Entry 7V2L (electron microscopy, 3.30 A resolution); this record covers chains A and I of the 22 polymer chains in the assembly.

Chain A:
Molecule: 16s ribosomal RNA
Organism: Thermus thermophilus HB8
Sequence (1522 nucleotides; numbered 1 to 1522; the number before each row is that of its first residue):
     1 UUUGUUGGAGAGUUUGAUCCUGGCUCAGGGUGAACGCUGGCGGCGUGCCU
    51 AAGACAUGCAAGUCGUGCGGGCCGCGGGGUUUUACUCCGUGGUCAGCGGC
   101 GGACGGGUGAGUAACGCGUGGGUGACCUACCCGGAAGAGGGGGACAACCC
   151 GGGGAAACUCGGGCUAAUCCCCCAUGUGGACCCGCCCCUUGGGGUGUGUC
   201 CAAAGGGCUUUGCCCGCUUCCGGAUGGGCCCGCGUCCCAUCAGCUAGUUG
   251 GUGGGGUAAUGGCCCACCAAGGCGACGACGGGUAGCCGGUCUGAGAGGAU
   301 GGCCGGCCACAGGGGCACUGAGACACGGGCCCCACUCCUACGGGAGGCAG
   351 CAGUUAGGAAUCUUCCGCAAUGGGCGCAAGCCUGACGGAGCGACGCCGCU
   401 UGGAGGAAGAAGCCCUUCGGGGUGUAAACUCCUGAACCCGGGACGAAACC
   451 CCCGACGAGGGGACUGACGGUACCGGGGUAAUAGCGCCGGCCAACUCCGU
   501 GCCAGCAGCCGCGGUAAUACGGAGGGCGCGAGCGUUACCCGGAUUCACUG
   551 GGCGUAAAGGGCGUGUAGGCGGCCUGGGGCGUCCCAUGUGAAAGACCACG
   601 GCUCAACCGUGGGGGAGCGUGGGAUACGCUCAGGCUAGACGGUGGGAGAG
   651 GGUGGUGGAAUUCCCGGAGUAGCGGUGAAAUGCGCAGAUACCGGGAGGAA
   701 CGCCGAUGGCGAAGGCAGCCACCUGGUCCACCCGUGACGCUGAGGCGCGA
   751 AAGCGUGGGGAGCAAACCGGAUUAGAUACCCGGGUAGUCCACGCCCUAAA
   801 CGAUGCGCGCUAGGUCUCUGGGUCUCCUGGGGGCCGAAGCUAACGCGUUA
   851 AGCGCGCCGCCUGGGGAGUACGGCCGCAAGGCUGAAACUCAAAGGAAUUG
   901 ACGGGGGCCCGCACAAGCGGUGGAGCAUGUGGUUUAAUUCGAAGCAACGC
   951 GAAGAACCUUACCAGGCCUUGACAUGCUAGGGAACCCGGGUGAAAGCCUG
  1001 GGGUGCCCCGCGAGGGGAGCCCUAGCACAGGUGCUGCAUGGCCGUCGUCA
  1051 GCUCGUGCCGUGAGGUGUUGGGUUAAGUCCCGCAACGAGCGCAACCCCCG
  1101 CCGUUAGUUGCCAGCGGUUCGGCCGGGCACUCUAACGGGACUGCCCGCGA
  1151 AAGCGGGAGGAAGGAGGGGACGACGUCUGGUCAGCAUGGCCCUUACGGCC
  1201 UGGGCGACACACGUGCUACAAUGCCCACUACAAAGCGAUGCCACCCGGCA
  1251 ACGGGGAGCUAAUCGCAAAAAGGUGGGCCCAGUUCGGAUUGGGGUCUGCA
  1301 ACCCGACCCCAUGAAGCCGGAAUCGCUAGUAAUCGCGGAUCAGCCAUGCC
  1351 GCGGUGAAUACGUUCCCGGGCCUUGUACACACCGCCCGUCACGCCAUGGG
  1401 AGCGGGCUCUACCCGAAGUCGCCGGGAGCCUACGGGCAGGCGCCGAGGGU
  1451 AGGGCCCGUGACUGGGGCGAAGUCGUAACAAGGUAGCUGUACCGGAAGGU
  1501 GCGGCUGGAUCACCUCCUUUCU
Not modelled in the structure: 1-4, 1512-1522
From the paper describing this entry:
  - mutagenesis - A901G: decreased catalytic activity

Chain I:
Protein: 30S ribosomal protein S9
Organism: Thermus thermophilus HB8
UniProt: P80374 (RS9_THET8); residues 1-128 here = UniProt positions 1-128
Chain sequence (128 residues; each row starts with the number of its first residue):
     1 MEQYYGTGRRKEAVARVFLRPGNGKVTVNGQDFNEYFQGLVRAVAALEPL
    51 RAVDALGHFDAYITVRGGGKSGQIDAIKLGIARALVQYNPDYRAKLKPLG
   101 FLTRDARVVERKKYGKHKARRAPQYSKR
Not modelled in the structure: 1

How chain A and chain I interact:
Pairs across the interface (108):
  G920(A) with Gln124(I), hydrogen bond to the base
  U921(A) with Gln124(I), hydrogen bond to the sugar
  G944(A) with Arg128(I), hydrogen bond to the sugar
  C1099(A) with Val108(I), sugar contact
  G1100(A) with Arg104(I), hydrogen bond to the phosphate; Ala106(I), sugar contact
  C1101(A) with Arg9(I), salt bridge to the phosphate; Arg83(I), hydrogen bond to the phosphate; Arg104(I), salt bridge to the phosphate
  C1102(A) with Arg9(I), salt bridge to the phosphate; Arg83(I), salt bridge to the phosphate
  C1112(A) with Arg16(I), sugar contact; Arg66(I), salt bridge to the phosphate
  A1113(A) with Gln3(I), hydrogen bond to the sugar; Arg16(I), salt bridge to the phosphate; Phe18(I), sugar contact; Arg20(I), phosphate contact; Tyr62(I), hydrogen bond to the phosphate
  G1114(A) with Gln3(I), sugar contact
  C1130(A) with Tyr5(I), hydrogen bond to the sugar; Arg16(I), hydrogen bond to the base
  U1131(A) with Tyr5(I), sugar contact; Thr7(I), hydrogen bond to the phosphate; Val14(I), phosphate contact; Arg16(I), sugar contact
  C1132(A) with Arg9(I), salt bridge to the phosphate
  G1160(A) with Arg93(I), salt bridge to the phosphate; Lys97(I), base contact
  A1161(A) with Arg93(I), salt bridge to the phosphate; Leu102(I), sugar contact; Thr103(I), hydrogen bond to the phosphate; Arg104(I), sugar contact
  A1162(A) with Lys97(I), salt bridge to the phosphate; Thr103(I), hydrogen bond to the phosphate
  G1168(A) with Glu110(I), sugar contact; Arg111(I), sugar contact; Lys113(I), hydrogen bond to the phosphate
  G1169(A) with Arg111(I), sugar contact; Lys113(I), salt bridge to the phosphate
  A1170(A) with Tyr114(I), hydrogen bond to the phosphate
  G1213(A) with Ser126(I), phosphate contact
  U1214(A) with Gln124(I), hydrogen bond to the phosphate; Tyr125(I), phosphate contact; Ser126(I), hydrogen bond to the phosphate
  G1215(A) with His117(I), salt bridge to the phosphate; Pro123(I), phosphate contact; Gln124(I), hydrogen bond to the phosphate
  A1230(A) with Lys70(I), hydrogen bond to the base
  C1231(A) with Tyr36(I), sugar contact; Gly68(I), hydrogen bond to the sugar; Gly69(I), base contact; Lys70(I), sugar contact; Gln73(I), hydrogen bond to the sugar
  A1232(A) with Arg66(I), phosphate contact; Gly67(I), hydrogen bond to the phosphate; Gly68(I), hydrogen bond to the sugar
  A1233(A) with Glu12(I), sugar contact
  G1273(A) with Gln38(I), hydrogen bond to the sugar; Gly39(I), phosphate contact
  U1274(A) with Gln38(I), sugar contact
  U1323(A) with Ser126(I), sugar contact
  C1324(A) with Gln124(I), sugar contact; Tyr125(I), sugar contact; Arg128(I), salt bridge to the phosphate
  G1325(A) with Arg121(I), sugar contact; Ala122(I), sugar contact; Tyr125(I), phosphate contact
  C1326(A) with Arg120(I), sugar contact
  U1327(A) with Arg120(I), salt bridge to the phosphate
  A1328(A) with Arg120(I), phosphate contact
  G1329(A) with Arg10(I), hydrogen bond to the base; Lys11(I), base contact; Arg107(I), phosphate contact; Val108(I), sugar contact
  U1330(A) with Val109(I), phosphate contact; Glu110(I), hydrogen bond to the phosphate; Arg120(I), phosphate contact
  A1331(A) with Lys118(I), salt bridge to the phosphate; Arg120(I), phosphate contact; Arg121(I), hydrogen bond to the phosphate
  A1332(A) with Lys118(I), salt bridge to the phosphate; Arg121(I), salt bridge to the phosphate
  U1333(A) with Lys118(I), hydrogen bond to the base
  C1350(A) with Lys112(I), salt bridge to the phosphate; Tyr114(I), phosphate contact; Gly115(I), hydrogen bond to the phosphate; Lys116(I), phosphate contact
  G1351(A) with Arg111(I), salt bridge to the phosphate; Lys112(I), salt bridge to the phosphate; Lys113(I), phosphate contact; Tyr114(I), hydrogen bond to the phosphate
  C1352(A) with Arg111(I), phosphate contact; Lys112(I), hydrogen bond to the phosphate
  G1353(A) with Glu12(I), phosphate contact; Val109(I), phosphate contact
  G1354(A) with Lys11(I), phosphate contact; Glu12(I), phosphate contact; Gly68(I), phosphate contact; Gly69(I), phosphate contact; Val109(I), phosphate contact
  U1355(A) with Lys11(I), salt bridge to the phosphate; Gly69(I), phosphate contact; Lys70(I), phosphate contact; Ser71(I), hydrogen bond to the phosphate; Gly72(I), hydrogen bond to the phosphate
  G1356(A) with Lys11(I), hydrogen bond to the base; Arg42(I), phosphate contact; Ser71(I), hydrogen bond to the phosphate
Interface residues without a listed pair, chain A (54 interface residues in all): G919, C945, C948, C1111, A1129, G1159, G1272, C1349
Interface residues without a listed pair, chain I (54 interface residues in all): Leu40, Thr64, Lys127

In short:
Chain A and chain I each contribute 54 residues to their interface, with 34 hydrogen bonds and 21 salt
bridges. Polar pairs include G920(A)-Gln124(I), C1130(A)-Arg16(I) and A1230(A)-Lys70(I). From the paper: A901G
of chain A reduces catalytic activity.
Here chain A is 16s ribosomal RNA and chain I is 30S ribosomal protein S9, both from Thermus thermophilus HB8.
Entry 7V2L (T.thermophilus 30S ribosome with KsgA, class K1k2) was determined by electron microscopy,
deposited together with 7V2M, 7V2N, 7V2O, 7V2P and 7V2Q.
